Entry 1FQJ (X-ray diffraction, 2.02 A resolution); this record covers chains A and B of the 3 polymer chains in the assembly.

== Chain A ==
Name: Guanine nucleotide-binding protein G(t) subunit alpha-1, Guanine nucleotide-binding protein G(i) subunit alpha-1
Organism: Bos taurus
Notes: fragment: UNP P04695 residues 26-215 and 295-350 linked via UNP P10824 residues 220-298
Reference sequence: chimeric construct of P04695, P10824: residues 26-215 from P04695 (GNAT1_BOVIN) positions 26-215 (same numbers); residues 216-294 from P10824 positions 220-298 (UniProt number = residue number + 4); residues 295-350 from P04695 (GNAT1_BOVIN) positions 295-350 (same numbers)
Amino-acid sequence (325 residues; numbered 26 to 350; the number before each row is that of its first residue):
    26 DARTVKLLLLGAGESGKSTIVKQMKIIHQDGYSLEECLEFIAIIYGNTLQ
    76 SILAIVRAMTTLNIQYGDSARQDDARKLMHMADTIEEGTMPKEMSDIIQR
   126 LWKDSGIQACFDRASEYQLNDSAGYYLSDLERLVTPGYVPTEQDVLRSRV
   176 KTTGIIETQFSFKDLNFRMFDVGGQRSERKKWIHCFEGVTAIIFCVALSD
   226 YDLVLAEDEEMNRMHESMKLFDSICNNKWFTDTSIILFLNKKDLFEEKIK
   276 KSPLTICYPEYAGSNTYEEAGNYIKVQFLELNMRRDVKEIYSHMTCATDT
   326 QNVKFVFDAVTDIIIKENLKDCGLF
Not modelled in the structure: 26-27, 345-350
Ion coordination: Mg2+: Ser43, Thr177 (together with GDP, tetrafluoroaluminate); tetrafluoroaluminate ion: Arg174 (together with GDP)
Small-molecule neighbours: GDP (guanosine-5'-diphosphate): Ala37, Gly38, Glu39, Ser40, Gly41, Lys42, Ser43, Thr44, Asp146, Ser147, Leu171, Arg172, Ser173, Arg174, Val175, Thr177, Asn265, Lys266, Asp268, Leu269, Thr320, Cys321, Ala322, Thr323

== Chain B ==
Name: Regulator of G-protein signaling 9
Organism: Bos taurus
Notes: fragment: rgs domain
Reference sequence: O46469 (RGS9_BOVIN); residues 276-422 here = UniProt positions 276-422
Amino-acid sequence (147 residues; row label = number of the first residue in the row):
   276 QFWDLNAKLVDIPTKMRVERWAFNFSELIRDPKGRQSFQHFLRKEFSGEN
   326 LGFWEACEDLKYGDQSKVKEKAEEIYKLFLAPGARRWINIDGKTMDITVK
   376 GLKHPHRYVLDAAQTHIYMLMKKDSYARYLKSPIYKEMLAKAIEPQG
Not modelled in the structure: 276-285, 419-422

== How chain A and chain B interact ==
Contacting residue pairs (40):
  Glu64(A) with Lys406(B), salt bridge
  Ala67(A) with Lys398(B), hydrogen bond (backbone-side chain)
  Glu112(A) with Met394(B); Lys397(B), salt bridge; Lys398(B), salt bridge
  Val175(A) with Lys398(B); Asp399(B)
  Lys176(A) with Asn364(B), hydrogen bond (side chain-backbone); His391(B), hydrogen bond; Leu395(B); Asp399(B)
  Thr177(A) with Asn364(B); Asp399(B)
  Thr178(A) with Ser322(B); Glu324(B); Asn325(B), hydrogen bond; Asp399(B), hydrogen bond (backbone-side chain); Ser400(B)
  Gly179(A) with Glu320(B); Phe321(B)
  Ile180(A) with Glu320(B), hydrogen bond (backbone-backbone)
  Ile181(A) with Glu320(B); Arg403(B)
  Gln200(A) with Asn364(B), hydrogen bond
  Ser202(A) with Trp362(B); Ile363(B), hydrogen bond (side chain-backbone); Asn364(B)
  Glu203(A) with Asn364(B), hydrogen bond
  Lys205(A) with Gly358(B); Ala359(B); Arg360(B); Trp362(B)
  Lys206(A) with Phe321(B), hydrogen bond (side chain-backbone); Ser322(B); Glu324(B), salt bridge
  His209(A) with Phe321(B)
  Ala231(A) with Asp366(B); Gly367(B), hydrogen bond (backbone-backbone)
  Glu232(A) with Gly367(B)
  Glu234(A) with Lys368(B), salt bridge
Interface residues without a listed pair, chain A (21 interface residues in all): Ile68, Arg201
Interface residues without a listed pair, chain B (24 interface residues in all): Ile365

== Summary ==
21 residues of chain A and 24 residues of chain B are in contact; the contacts include 11 hydrogen bonds and 5
salt bridges. Among the polar pairs are Glu64(A)-Lys406(B), Glu112(A)-Lys397(B) and Glu112(A)-Lys398(B).
Ligands of chain A: GDP. Ser43(A) and Thr177(A) coordinate Mg2+.
Chain A is Guanine nucleotide-binding protein G(t) subunit alpha-1, Guanine nucleotide-binding protein G(i)
subunit alpha-1 and chain B is Regulator of G-protein signaling 9, both from Bos taurus; the structure,
Crystal structure of the heterotrimeric complex of the rgs domain of RGS9, the gamma subunit of ..., was
determined by X-ray diffraction (same publication as 1FQI and 1FQK).
